8FP9 - chains D and G of the 8 polymer chains in the assembly; structure by electron microscopy, 2.44 A resolution.

# Chain D
Name: Glutamate receptor 2
Source organism: Rattus norvegicus
Notes: engineered mutation(s): FLAG epitope tag (DYKDDDDK) insertion
UniProtKB: P19491 (GRIA2_RAT), isoform P19491-2; the construct has insertions or renumbered stretches relative to UniProt, so the offset changes along the chain: -20 to 847 = UniProt 1-868; 854-868 = UniProt 869-883
Chain sequence (889 residues; each row starts with the number of its first residue; numbers below 1 keep their minus sign (Met-20 is residue -20)):
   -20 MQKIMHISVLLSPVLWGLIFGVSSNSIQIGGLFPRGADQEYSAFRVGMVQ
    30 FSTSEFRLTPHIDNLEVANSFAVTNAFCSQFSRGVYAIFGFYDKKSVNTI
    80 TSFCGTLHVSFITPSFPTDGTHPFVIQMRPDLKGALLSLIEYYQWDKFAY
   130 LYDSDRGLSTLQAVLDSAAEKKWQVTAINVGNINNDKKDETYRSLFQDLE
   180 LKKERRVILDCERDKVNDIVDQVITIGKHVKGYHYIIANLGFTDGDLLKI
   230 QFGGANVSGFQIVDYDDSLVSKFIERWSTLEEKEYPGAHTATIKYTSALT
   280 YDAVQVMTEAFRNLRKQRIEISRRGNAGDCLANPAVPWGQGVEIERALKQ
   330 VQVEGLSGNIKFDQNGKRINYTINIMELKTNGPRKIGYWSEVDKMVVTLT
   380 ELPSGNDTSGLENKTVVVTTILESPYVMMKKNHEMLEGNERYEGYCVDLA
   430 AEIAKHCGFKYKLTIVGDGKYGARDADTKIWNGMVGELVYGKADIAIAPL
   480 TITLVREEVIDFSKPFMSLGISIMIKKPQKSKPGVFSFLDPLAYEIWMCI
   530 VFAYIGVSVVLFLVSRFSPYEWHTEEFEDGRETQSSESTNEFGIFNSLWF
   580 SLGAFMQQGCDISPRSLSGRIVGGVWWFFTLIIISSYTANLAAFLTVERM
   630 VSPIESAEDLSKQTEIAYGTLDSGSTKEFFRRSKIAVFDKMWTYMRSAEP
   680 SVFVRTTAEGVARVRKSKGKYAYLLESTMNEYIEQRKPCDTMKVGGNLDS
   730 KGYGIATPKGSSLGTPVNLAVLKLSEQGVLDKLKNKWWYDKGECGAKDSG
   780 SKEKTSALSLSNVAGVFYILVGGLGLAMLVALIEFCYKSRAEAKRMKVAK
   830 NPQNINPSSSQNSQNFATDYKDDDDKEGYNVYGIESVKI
Not modelled in the structure: -20 to 506, 553-563, 631-783, 827-868
Differences from the reference sequence: insertion (848-853); conflict Asp854 (Tyr869 in P19491)
UniProt features mapped onto this chain:
  - region: Ala846, Thr847, Lys855 to Gly862 (Required for interaction with IQSEC1)
  - binding site (L-glutamate): Pro478, Thr480, Arg485, Ser654, Thr655, Glu705
  - site: Arg453 (Interaction with the cone snail toxin Con-ikot-ikot), Ile633 (Crucial to convey clamshell closure to channel opening), Arg660 (Interaction with the cone snail toxin Con-ikot-ikot), Lys752 (Interaction with the cone snail toxin Con-ikot-ikot)
  - modified residue: Ser662 (Phosphoserine), Ser696 (Phosphoserine), Ser839 (Phosphoserine), Ser842 (Phosphoserine), Tyr861 (Phosphotyrosine), Ser865 (Phosphoserine)
  - lipidation (S-palmitoyl cysteine): Cys589, Cys815
  - glycosylation (N-linked (GlcNAc...) asparagine): Asn235, Asn349, Asn385, Asn392

# Chain G
Name: Voltage-dependent calcium channel gamma-2 subunit
Source organism: Mus musculus
UniProtKB: O88602 (CCG2_MOUSE); numbering as in UniProt (aligned over 1-323)
Chain sequence (336 residues; numbered 1 to 336; the number before each row is that of its first residue):
     1 MGLFDRGVQMLLTTVGAFAAFSLMTIAVGTDYWLYSRGVCKTKSVSENET
    51 SEENEEVMTHSGLWRTCCLEGNFKGLCKQIDHFPEDADYEADTAEYFLRA
   101 VRASSIFPILSVILLFMGGLCIAASEFYKTRHNIILSAGIFFVSAGLSNI
   151 IGIIVYISANAGDPSKSDSKKNSYSYGWSFYFGALSFIIAEMVGVLAVHM
   201 FIDRHKQLRATARATDYLQASAITRIPSYRYRYQRRSRSSSRSTEPSHSR
   251 DASPVGVKGFNTLPSTEISMYTLSRDPLKAATTPTATYNSDRDNSFLQVH
   301 NCIQKDSKDSLHANTANRRTTPVGGRGGTETSQAPA
Not modelled in the structure: 1-4, 43-55, 163-171, 215-336
Cystine bridges: Cys40-Cys68, Cys67-Cys77
Differences from the reference sequence: engineered mutation Glu52 (Lys in O88602), Glu53 (Lys in O88602); expression tag (324-336)
UniProt features mapped onto this chain:
  - modified residue: Ser253 (Phosphoserine), Tyr271 (Phosphotyrosine), Thr321 (Phosphothreonine)
  - glycosylation: Asn48 (N-linked (GlcNAc...) asparagine)

# How chain D and chain G interact
Contacting residue pairs (17):
  Pro507(D) - Tyr89(G)  hydrophobic
  Gln508(D) - Glu90(G)
  Ser510(D) - Glu90(G)  hydrogen bond
  Val630(D) - Glu90(G)
  Leu789(D) - Ile157(G)  hydrophobic
  Ser790(D) - Ser158(G)
  Ser790(D) - Ala161(G)
  Ala793(D) - Ser158(G)
  Phe796(D) - Ile154(G)  hydrophobic
  Tyr797(D) - Ile151(G)  hydrophobic
  Tyr797(D) - Ile154(G)  hydrophobic
  Tyr797(D) - Val155(G)
  Val800(D) - Ile151(G)  hydrophobic
  Met807(D) - Val143(G)  hydrophobic
  Met807(D) - Ser144(G)
  Phe814(D) - Asn133(G)
  Phe814(D) - Leu136(G)  hydrophobic
Also at the interface, not in a pair above, chain D (14 interface residues in all): Leu803, Leu811
Also at the interface, not in a pair above, chain G (16 interface residues in all): Leu98, Ile140, Leu147, Ile150

# Summary
Chain D and chain G form an interface of 14 and 16 residues respectively; the contacts include 1 hydrogen
bond. Its one hydrogen-bonded contact is Ser510(D)-Glu90(G). Curated annotation (UniProt) lists 6
L-glutamate-binding residues on chain D.
Here chain D is Glutamate receptor 2 (Rattus norvegicus) and chain G is Voltage-dependent calcium channel
gamma-2 subunit (Mus musculus). Entry 8FP9 (GluA2 flip Q isoform of AMPA receptor in complex with
gain-of-function TARP gamma-2, with 10mM CaCl2 ...) was determined by electron microscopy, deposited together
with 8FP4, 8FPG, 8FPS, 8FQ1, 8FQ5, 8FQB and 8FQF.
